8D9D - chains A and C of the 6 polymer chains in the assembly; structure by electron microscopy, 3.59 A resolution.

Chain A:
Name: DNA primase small subunit
Source organism: Homo sapiens
Notes: EC 2.7.7.102
UniProt: P49642 (PRI1_HUMAN); residues 1-420 here = UniProt positions 1-420
Sequence (420 residues; each row starts with the number of its first residue):
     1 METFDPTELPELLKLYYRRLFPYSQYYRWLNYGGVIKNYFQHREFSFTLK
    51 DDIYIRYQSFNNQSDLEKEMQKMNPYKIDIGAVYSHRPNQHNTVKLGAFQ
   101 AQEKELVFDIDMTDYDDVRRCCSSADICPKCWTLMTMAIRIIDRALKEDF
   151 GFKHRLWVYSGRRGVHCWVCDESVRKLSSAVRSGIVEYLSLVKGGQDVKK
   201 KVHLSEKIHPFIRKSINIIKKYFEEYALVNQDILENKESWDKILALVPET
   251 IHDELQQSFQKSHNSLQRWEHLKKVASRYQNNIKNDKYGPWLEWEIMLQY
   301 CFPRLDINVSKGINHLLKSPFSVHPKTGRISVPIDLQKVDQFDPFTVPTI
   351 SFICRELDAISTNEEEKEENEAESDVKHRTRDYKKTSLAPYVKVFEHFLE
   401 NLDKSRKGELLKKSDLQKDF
Disordered / not traced: 1, 284-288, 361-378, 413-420
Swiss-Prot annotation at these positions:
  - motif: Cys121 to Cys131 (Zinc knuckle motif)
  - active site: Glu44, Asp109, Asp111
  - binding site (a ribonucleoside 5'-triphosphate): Asp109 to Asp111, Ser160 to His166, His315 to Lys318, His324
  - binding site (Mg(2+)): Asp109, Asp111, Asp306
  - binding site (Mn(2+)): Asp109, Asp111, Asp306
  - binding site (Zn(2+)): Cys121, Cys122, Cys128, Cys131
  - modified residue: Met1 (N-acetylmethionine)
  - natural variant: Cys301 (C301R: In PDIL)
  - mutagenesis: Glu44 (E44A: Strongly decreases primase activity, which can be partially rescued by increasing primase concentration), Tyr54 (Y54A: Decreases primase activity), Arg56 (R56A: Loss of primase activity), Lys77 (K77A: Decreases primase activity), Asp109 (D109A: Loss of primase activity; D109N: Decreases the binding affinity for NTPs), Asp111 (D111A: Loss of primase activity; D111N: Decreases the binding affinity for NTPs), Asp114 (D114A: Slightly decreases primase activity), Asp116 (D116A: Slightly decreases primase activity), Ser160 (S160A: Abolishes NTP binding), Arg163 (R163A: Abolishes NTP binding), His166 (H166A: Abolishes NTP binding. Loss of primase activity), Asp306 (D306A: Loss of primase activity; D306N: Decreases the binding affinity for NTPs), 3 further mutagenesis entries in UniProt
Metal / ion sites: Zn2+: Cys121, Cys122, Cys128, Cys131

Chain C:
Name: DNA polymerase alpha catalytic subunit
Source organism: Homo sapiens
Notes: EC 2.7.7.7
UniProt: P09884 (DPOLA_HUMAN); numbering as in UniProt (aligned over 1-1462)
Sequence (1462 residues; each row starts with the number of its first residue):
     1 MAPVHGDDSLSDSGSFVSSRARREKKSKKGRQEALERLKKAKAGEKYKYE
    51 VEDFTGVYEEVDEEQYSKLVQARQDDDWIVDDDGIGYVEDGREIFDDDLE
   101 DDALDADEKGKDGKARNKDKRNVKKLAVTKPNNIKSMFIACAGKKTADKA
   151 VDLSKDGLLGDILQDLNTETPQITPPPVMILKKKRSIGASPNPFSVHTAT
   201 AVPSGKIASPVSRKEPPLTPVPLKRAEFAGDDVQVESTEEEQESGAMEFE
   251 DGDFDEPMEVEEVDLEPMAAKAWDKESEPAEEVKQEADSGKGTVSYLGSF
   301 LPDVSCWDIDQEGDSSFSVQEVQVDSSHLPLVKGADEEQVFHFYWLDAYE
   351 DQYNQPGVVFLFGKVWIESAETHVSCCVMVKNIERTLYFLPREMKIDLNT
   401 GKETGTPISMKDVYEEFDEKIATKYKIMKFKSKPVEKNYAFEIPDVPEKS
   451 EYLEVKYSAEMPQLPQDLKGETFSHVFGTNTSSLELFLMNRKIKGPCWLE
   501 VKSPQLLNQPVSWCKVEAMALKPDLVNVIKDVSPPPLVVMAFSMKTMQNA
   551 KNHQNEIIAMAALVHHSFALDKAAPKPPFQSHFCVVSKPKDCIFPYAFKE
   601 VIEKKNVKVEVAATERTLLGFFLAKVHKIDPDIIVGHNIYGFELEVLLQR
   651 INVCKAPHWSKIGRLKRSNMPKLGGRSGFGERNATCGRMICDVEISAKEL
   701 IRCKSYHLSELVQQILKTERVVIPMENIQNMYSESSQLLYLLEHTWKDAK
   751 FILQIMCELNVLPLALQITNIAGNIMSRTLMGGRSERNEFLLLHAFYENN
   801 YIVPDKQIFRKPQQKLGDEDEEIDGDTNKYKKGRKKAAYAGGLVLDPKVG
   851 FYDKFILLLDFNSLYPSIIQEFNICFTTVQRVASEAQKVTEDGEQEQIPE
   901 LPDPSLEMGILPREIRKLVERRKQVKQLMKQQDLNPDLILQYDIRQKALK
   951 LTANSMYGCLGFSYSRFYAKPLAALVTYKGREILMHTKEMVQKMNLEVIY
  1001 GDTDSIMINTNSTNLEEVFKLGNKVKSEVNKLYKLLEIDIDGVFKSLLLL
  1051 KKKKYAALVVEPTSDGNYVTKQELKGLDIVRRDWCDLAKDTGNFVIGQIL
  1101 SDQSRDTIVENIQKRLIEIGENVLNGSVPVSQFEINKALTKDPQDYPDKK
  1151 SLPHVHVALWINSQGGRKVKAGDTVSYVICQDGSNLTASQRAYAPEQLQK
  1201 QDNLTIDTQYYLAQQIHPVVARICEPIDGIDAVLIATWLGLDPTQFRVHH
  1251 YHKDEENDALLGGPAQLTDEEKYRDCERFKCPCPTCGTENIYDNVFDGSG
  1301 TDMEPSLYRCSNIDCKASPLTFTVQLSNKLIMDIRRFIKKYYDGWLICEE
  1351 PTCRNRTRHLPLQFSRTGPLCPACMKATLQPEYSDKSLYTQLCFYRYIFD
  1401 AECALEKLTTDHEKDKLKKQFFTPKVLQDYRKLKNTAEQFLSRSGYSEVN
  1451 LSKLFAGCAVKS
Disordered / not traced: 1-337, 674-677, 809-836, 883-895, 1252-1267, 1457-1462
Swiss-Prot annotation at these positions:
  - zinc finger: Cys1283 to Ser1318 (CysA-type)
  - motif: Cys1348 to Cys1374 (CysB motif)
  - binding site (Zn(2+)): Cys1283, Cys1286, Cys1310, Cys1315, Cys1348, Cys1353, Cys1371, Cys1374
  - site: Lys124, Lys125 (Cleavage)
  - modified residue: Thr174 (Phosphothreonine), Ser186 (Phosphoserine), Ser190 (Phosphoserine), Ser209 (Phosphoserine), Lys224 (N6-acetyllysine), Thr406 (Phosphothreonine), Lys970 (N6-succinyllysine)
  - natural variant: Ile79 (I79S: In VEODS), Gly110 (G110R: In VEODS), Pro1381 (P1381L: In VEODS)
Metal / ion sites: Mg2+: Asp860, Phe861, Asp1004 (together with 2'-deoxyadenosine 5'-triphosphate); Zn2+ site 1: Cys1283, Cys1286, Cys1310, Cys1315; Zn2+ site 2: Cys1348, Cys1353, Cys1371, Cys1374
Residues lining bound ligands: 2'-deoxyadenosine 5'-triphosphate (DTP): Asp860, Phe861, Asn862, Ser863, Leu864, Tyr865, Pro866, Arg922, Lys950, Leu951, Asn954, Tyr957, Asp1004

How chain A and chain C interact:
Residue-residue contacts - 11 pairs, chain A then chain C:
  Lys95(A) with Arg1115(C); Glu1118(C), salt bridge
  Leu96(A) with Leu1087(C), hydrophobic; Asp1090(C); Arg1115(C); Val1128(C), hydrophobic
  Gly97(A) with Asn1122(C), hydrogen bond (backbone-side chain); Ser1127(C), hydrogen bond (backbone-side chain)
  Ala98(A) with Asn1122(C)
  Phe99(A) with Ser1127(C), hydrogen bond (backbone-side chain)
  Gln100(A) with Ser1127(C), hydrogen bond
Other interface residues (no listed pair), chain C (10 interface residues in all): Thr1091, Ile1119, Gln1132
From the paper, about this interface:
  - pairs named by the authors: Leu96(A)-Leu1087(C) (hydrophobic contact), Asp1090(C)-Leu96(A) (hydrophobic contact), Thr1091(C)-Leu96(A) (hydrophobic contact), Ile1119(C)-Leu96(A) (hydrophobic contact), Val1128(C)-Leu96(A) (hydrophobic contact)
  - interface residues, chain A: Lys95(A), Leu96(A), Gly97(A), Gln100(A)
  - interface residues, chain C: Glu1118(C), Ser1127(C)

Overview:
6 residues of chain A and 10 residues of chain C are in contact, with 4 hydrogen bonds and 1 salt bridge.
Among the polar pairs are Lys95(A)-Glu1118(C), Gly97(A)-Asn1122(C) and Gly97(A)-Ser1127(C). The authors report
hydrophobic contacts between Leu96(A) and Leu1087(C), Asp1090(C) and Leu96(A) and Thr1091(C) and Leu96(A)
among others. From the paper: interface residues Lys95(A), Leu96(A) and Glu1118(C) among others.
Here chain A is DNA primase small subunit and chain C is DNA polymerase alpha catalytic subunit, both from
Homo sapiens. Entry 8D9D (Human DNA polymerase-alpha/primase elongation complex II bound to primer/template)
was determined by electron microscopy (same publication as 8D96).
